PDB entry 2E2J | X-ray diffraction, 3.50 A resolution | chains A and E of the 13 polymer chains in the assembly

== Chain A ==
Name: DNA-directed RNA polymerase II largest subunit
Organism: Saccharomyces cerevisiae
Notes: EC 2.7.7.6
Reference sequence: P04050 (RPB1_YEAST); numbering as in UniProt (aligned over 1-1733)
Sequence (1733 residues; row label = number of the first residue in the row):
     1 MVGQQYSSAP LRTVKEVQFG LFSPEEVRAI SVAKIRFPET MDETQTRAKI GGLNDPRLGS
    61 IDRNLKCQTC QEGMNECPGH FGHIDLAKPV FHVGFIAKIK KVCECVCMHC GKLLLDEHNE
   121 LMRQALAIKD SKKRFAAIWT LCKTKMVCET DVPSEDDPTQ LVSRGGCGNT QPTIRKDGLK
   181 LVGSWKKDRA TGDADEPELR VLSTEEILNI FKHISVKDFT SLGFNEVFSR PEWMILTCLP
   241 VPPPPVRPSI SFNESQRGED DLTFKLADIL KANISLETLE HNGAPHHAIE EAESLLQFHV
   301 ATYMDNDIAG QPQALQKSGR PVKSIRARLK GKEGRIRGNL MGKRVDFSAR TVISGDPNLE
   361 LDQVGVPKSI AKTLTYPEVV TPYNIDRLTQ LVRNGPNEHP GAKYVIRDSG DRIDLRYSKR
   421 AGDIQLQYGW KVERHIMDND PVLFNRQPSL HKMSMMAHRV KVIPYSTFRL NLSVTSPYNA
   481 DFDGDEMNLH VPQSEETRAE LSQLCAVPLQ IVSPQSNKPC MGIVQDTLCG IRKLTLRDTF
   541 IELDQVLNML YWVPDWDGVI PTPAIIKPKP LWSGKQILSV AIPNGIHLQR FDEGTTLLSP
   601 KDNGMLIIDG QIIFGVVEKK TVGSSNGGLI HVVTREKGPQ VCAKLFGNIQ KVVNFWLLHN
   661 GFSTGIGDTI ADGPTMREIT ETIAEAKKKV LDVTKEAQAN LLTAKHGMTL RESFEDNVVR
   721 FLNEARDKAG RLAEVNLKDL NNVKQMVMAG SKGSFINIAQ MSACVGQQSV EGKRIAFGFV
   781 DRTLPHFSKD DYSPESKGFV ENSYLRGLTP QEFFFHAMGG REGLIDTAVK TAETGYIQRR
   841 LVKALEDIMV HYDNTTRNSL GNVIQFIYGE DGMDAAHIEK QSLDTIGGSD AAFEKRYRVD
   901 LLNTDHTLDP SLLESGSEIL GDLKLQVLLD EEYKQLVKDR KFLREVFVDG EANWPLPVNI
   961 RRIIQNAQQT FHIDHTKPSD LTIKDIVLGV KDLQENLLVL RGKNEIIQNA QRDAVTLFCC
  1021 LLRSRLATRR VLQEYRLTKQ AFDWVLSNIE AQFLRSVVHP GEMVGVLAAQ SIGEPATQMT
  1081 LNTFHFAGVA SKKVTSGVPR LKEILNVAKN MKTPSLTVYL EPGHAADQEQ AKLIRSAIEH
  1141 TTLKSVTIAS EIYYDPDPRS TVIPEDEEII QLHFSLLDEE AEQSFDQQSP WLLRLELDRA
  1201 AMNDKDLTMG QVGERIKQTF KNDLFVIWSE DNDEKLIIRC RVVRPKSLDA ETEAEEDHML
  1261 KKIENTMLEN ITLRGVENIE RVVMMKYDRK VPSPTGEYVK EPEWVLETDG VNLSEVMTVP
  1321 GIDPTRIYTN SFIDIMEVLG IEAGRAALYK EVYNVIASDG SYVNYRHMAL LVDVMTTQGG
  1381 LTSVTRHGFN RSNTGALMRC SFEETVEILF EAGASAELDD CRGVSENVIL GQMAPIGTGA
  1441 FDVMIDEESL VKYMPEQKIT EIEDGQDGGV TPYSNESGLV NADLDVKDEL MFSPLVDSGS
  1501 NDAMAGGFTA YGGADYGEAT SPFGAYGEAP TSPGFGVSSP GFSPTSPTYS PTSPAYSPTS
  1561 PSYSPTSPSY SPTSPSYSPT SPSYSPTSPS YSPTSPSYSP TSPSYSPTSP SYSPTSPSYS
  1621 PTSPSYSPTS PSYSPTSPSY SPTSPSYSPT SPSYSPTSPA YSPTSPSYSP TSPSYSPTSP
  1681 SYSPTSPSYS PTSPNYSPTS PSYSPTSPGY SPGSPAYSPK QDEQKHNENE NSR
Unresolved in the structure: 1-2, 155-160, 187-198, 1082-1091, 1177-1186, 1244-1253, 1446-1733
Ion coordination: Zn2+ site 1: Cys-67, Cys-70, Cys-77, His-80; Zn2+ site 2: Cys-107, Cys-110, Cys-148, Cys-167; Mg2+ site 1: Asp-481 (shared with 1 residue of chain R); Mg2+ site 2 near Asp-483 (its only coordinating residue here)
Small-molecule neighbours: phosphomethylphosphonic acid guanylate ester (G2P): Arg-446, Pro-448, Asn-479, Asp-481, Asp-483, Thr-831
Swiss-Prot annotation at these positions:
  - region: Pro-248 to Asp-260 (Lid loop), Asn-306 to Lys-323 (Rudder loop), Pro-810 to Glu-822 (Bridging helix)
  - binding site (Zn(2+)): Cys-67, Cys-70, Cys-77, His-80, Cys-107, Cys-110, Cys-148, Cys-167
  - binding site (Mg(2+)): Asp-481, Asp-483, Asp-485
  - modified residue: Thr-1471 (Phosphothreonine)
  - cross-link (Glycyl lysine isopeptide (Lys-Gly)): Lys-695 (interchain with G-Cter in ubiquitin), Lys-1246 (interchain with G-Cter in ubiquitin), Lys-1350 (interchain with G-Cter in ubiquitin)
  - natural variant: Ser-1653 to Pro-1659 (deletion: In strain: A364A)
  - mutagenesis: Lys-1246 (K1246R: Impairs ubiquitination during transcription stress)
What the authors report for this chain:
  - catalytic residues: His-1085 (proposed by the authors, not directly observed)
  - mutagenesis - R446A: abolished growth

== Chain E ==
Name: DNA-directed RNA polymerases I, II, and III 27 kDa polypeptide
Organism: Saccharomyces cerevisiae
Notes: EC 2.7.7.6
Reference sequence: P20434 (RPB5_YEAST); residues 1-215 here = UniProt positions 1-215
Sequence (215 residues; row label = number of the first residue in the row):
     1 MDQENERNIS RLWRAFRTVK EMVKDRGYFI TQEEVELPLE DFKAKYCDSM GRPQRKMMSF
    61 QANPTEESIS KFPDMGSLWV EFCDEPSVGV KTMKTFVIHI QEKNFQTGIF VYQNNITPSA
   121 MKLVPSIPPA TIETFNEAAL VVNITHHELV PKHIRLSSDE KRELLKRYRL KESQLPRIQR
   181 ADPVALYLGL KRGEVVKIIR KSETSGRYAS YRICM
Unresolved in the structure: 1

== Interface between chain A and chain E ==
Contacting residue pairs (81):
  Arg-857(A) / Tyr-168(E)  hydrogen bond (side chain-backbone)
  Arg-857(A) / Leu-170(E)
  Arg-857(A) / Gln-174(E)
  Leu-860(A) / Gln-174(E)
  Gly-861(A) / Gln-174(E)
  Asn-862(A) / Gln-174(E)
  Val-863(A) / Leu-170(E)  hydrophobic
  Val-863(A) / Gln-174(E)  hydrogen bond (backbone-backbone)
  Val-863(A) / Pro-176(E)
  Gln-865(A) / Tyr-208(E)
  Phe-866(A) / Tyr-208(E)  hydrogen bond (backbone-side chain)
  Phe-866(A) / Ala-209(E)
  Phe-866(A) / Ser-210(E)
  Phe-866(A) / Tyr-211(E)
  Gly-869(A) / Thr-204(E)  hydrogen bond (backbone-side chain)
  Glu-870(A) / Arg-200(E)  salt bridge
  Glu-870(A) / Ser-202(E)  hydrogen bond
  Glu-870(A) / Thr-204(E)
  Glu-870(A) / Ser-205(E)  hydrogen bond (backbone-side chain)
  Glu-870(A) / Tyr-208(E)
  Asp-871(A) / Thr-204(E)  hydrogen bond
  Asp-871(A) / Ser-205(E)
  Phe-942(A) / Gly-206(E)
  Phe-942(A) / Arg-207(E)
  Glu-945(A) / Lys-201(E)  salt bridge
  Val-946(A) / Lys-201(E)
  Val-946(A) / Ser-202(E)
  Phe-947(A) / Glu-203(E)
  Trp-954(A) / Glu-203(E)
  Asn-1004(A) / Arg-167(E)
  Ile-1006(A) / Glu-163(E)
  Ile-1006(A) / Leu-164(E)  hydrophobic
  Ile-1006(A) / Arg-167(E)
  Asp-1013(A) / Ser-205(E)  hydrogen bond (backbone-side chain)
  Asp-1013(A) / Arg-207(E)  salt bridge
  Ala-1014(A) / Ser-205(E)
  Leu-1017(A) / Ser-202(E)
  Leu-1017(A) / Glu-203(E)
  Leu-1017(A) / Thr-204(E)
  Leu-1017(A) / Ser-205(E)
  Leu-1017(A) / Gly-206(E)
  Met-1317(A) / Val-142(E)
  Thr-1318(A) / Arg-11(E)  hydrogen bond
  Thr-1318(A) / Arg-14(E)
  Thr-1318(A) / Ala-138(E)
  Pro-1324(A) / Val-142(E)  hydrophobic
  Pro-1324(A) / His-147(E)
  Thr-1325(A) / His-146(E)  hydrogen bond (side chain-backbone)
  Thr-1325(A) / His-147(E)  hydrogen bond (backbone-side chain)
  Thr-1325(A) / Glu-148(E)  hydrogen bond (backbone-backbone)
  Arg-1326(A) / His-147(E)
  Arg-1326(A) / Glu-148(E)
  Ile-1327(A) / His-147(E)  hydrogen bond (backbone-side chain)
  Glu-1337(A) / Pro-183(E)
  Val-1338(A) / Ile-144(E)
  Val-1338(A) / Pro-183(E)
  Leu-1339(A) / His-147(E)
  Leu-1339(A) / Val-150(E)
  Gly-1340(A) / Asp-182(E)
  Gly-1340(A) / Pro-183(E)
  Ile-1341(A) / Ile-178(E)  hydrophobic
  Ile-1341(A) / Asp-182(E)  hydrogen bond (backbone-side chain)
  Ile-1341(A) / Arg-212(E)
  Glu-1342(A) / Pro-151(E)
  Glu-1342(A) / His-153(E)
  Glu-1342(A) / Arg-200(E)  salt bridge
  Glu-1342(A) / Arg-212(E)  salt bridge
  Ala-1343(A) / Leu-149(E)
  Arg-1345(A) / Arg-200(E)
  Tyr-1349(A) / Glu-203(E)
  Tyr-1365(A) / Ser-202(E)
  Tyr-1365(A) / Glu-203(E)
  Arg-1366(A) / Thr-204(E)  hydrogen bond
  Asp-1373(A) / Arg-200(E)  salt bridge
  Thr-1376(A) / Arg-212(E)  hydrogen bond (backbone-side chain)
  Thr-1377(A) / Pro-176(E)
  Thr-1377(A) / Arg-177(E)  hydrogen bond (backbone-backbone)
  Thr-1377(A) / Arg-212(E)
  Gln-1378(A) / Arg-177(E)
  Gly-1379(A) / Arg-177(E)
  Gly-1379(A) / Gln-179(E)
Also at the interface, not in a pair above, chain A (55 interface residues in all): Leu-121, Ile-867, Leu-956, Ile-1007, Ala-1010, Thr-1016, Glu-1315, Val-1319, Pro-1320, Tyr-1328, Ile-1335, Met-1336, Ala-1347
Also at the interface, not in a pair above, chain E (43 interface residues in all): Lys-122, Val-141, Ser-173, Leu-175, Val-184, Ile-198

== Summary ==
Chain A and chain E form an interface of 55 and 43 residues respectively, with 17 hydrogen bonds and 6 salt
bridges. Among the polar pairs are Glu-870(A)/Arg-200(E), Glu-945(A)/Lys-201(E) and Asp-1013(A)/Arg-207(E).
Chain A binds phosphomethylphosphonic acid guanylate ester. From the paper: the catalytic residue His-1085(A);
R446A of chain A abolishes growth.
Chain A is DNA-directed RNA polymerase II largest subunit and chain E is DNA-directed RNA polymerases I, II,
and III 27 kDa polypeptide, both from Saccharomyces cerevisiae; the structure, RNA polymerase II elongation
complex in 5 mM Mg+2 with GMPCPP, was determined by X-ray diffraction, deposited together with 2E2H, 2E2I,
2NVQ, 2NVT, 2NVX, 2NVY, 2NVZ and 2YU9.
